8VB4 - chains M and N of the 24 polymer chains in the assembly; structure by electron microscopy, 2.98 A resolution.

Chain M (and N):
Protein: Adaptor protein (gp52)
Source organism: Pectobacterium phage PhiM1
Notes: chain N of this document is another copy of the same molecule, construct and numbering; everything in this record applies to it too
UniProt: A0A1P7WG03 (A0A1P7WG03_9CAUD); residue numbers follow UniProt; this construct covers 1-185
Amino-acid sequence (185 residues; each row starts with the number of its first residue):
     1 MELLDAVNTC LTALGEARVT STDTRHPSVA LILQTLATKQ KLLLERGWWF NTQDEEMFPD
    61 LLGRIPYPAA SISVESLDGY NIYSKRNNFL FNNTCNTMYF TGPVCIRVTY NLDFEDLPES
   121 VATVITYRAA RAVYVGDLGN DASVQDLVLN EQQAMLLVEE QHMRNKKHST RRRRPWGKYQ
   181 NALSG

Chain M / chain N interface:
Pairs across the interface (25; chain M residue first):
  T12(M) with G136(N)
  R18(M) with L31(N); Q34(N), hydrogen bond
  W49(M) with I82(N); N93(N)
  F50(M) with R86(N), hydrogen bond (backbone-side chain); N93(N)
  Q53(M) with N93(N), hydrogen bond; N96(N)
  D54(M) with N96(N)
  E55(M) with N96(N)
  L112(M) with R86(N)
  D116(M) with R86(N); N87(N)
  E119(M) with K41(N), salt bridge
  Y127(M) with K39(N), hydrogen bond
  D146(M) with R131(N), salt bridge
  E160(M) with R46(N), salt bridge
  Q161(M) with E45(N)
  R164(M) with R46(N); E75(N)
  N165(M) with E75(N)
  K167(M) with S76(N); G79(N)
  R172(M) with Y80(N)
Also at the interface, not in a pair above, chain M (21 interface residues in all): T123, A142, N150
Also at the interface, not in a pair above, chain N (26 interface residues in all): L42, I72, V74, N81, S84, K85, F91, R107, N140

In short:
21 residues of chain M face 26 of chain N across their interface, with 4 hydrogen bonds and 3 salt bridges.
Among the polar pairs are E119(M)-K41(N), D146(M)-R131(N) and E160(M)-R46(N).
Both chains are Adaptor protein (gp52) (Pectobacterium phage PhiM1). Entry 8VB4 (C12 portal and adaptor
complex of the mature bacteriophage PhiM1 particle) was determined by electron microscopy, deposited together
with 8VB0, 8VB2 and 8VBX.
